Entry 2FZ3 (X-ray diffraction, 1.90 A resolution); this record covers chains A and B of the 3 polymer chains in the assembly.

== Chain A ==
Protein: HLA class I histocompatibility antigen, B-35 alpha chain
Source organism: Homo sapiens
UniProtKB: P30474 (1B35_HUMAN); residues 1-276 here correspond to UniProt positions 25-300 (UniProt number = residue number + 24)
Chain sequence (276 residues; row label = number of the first residue in the row):
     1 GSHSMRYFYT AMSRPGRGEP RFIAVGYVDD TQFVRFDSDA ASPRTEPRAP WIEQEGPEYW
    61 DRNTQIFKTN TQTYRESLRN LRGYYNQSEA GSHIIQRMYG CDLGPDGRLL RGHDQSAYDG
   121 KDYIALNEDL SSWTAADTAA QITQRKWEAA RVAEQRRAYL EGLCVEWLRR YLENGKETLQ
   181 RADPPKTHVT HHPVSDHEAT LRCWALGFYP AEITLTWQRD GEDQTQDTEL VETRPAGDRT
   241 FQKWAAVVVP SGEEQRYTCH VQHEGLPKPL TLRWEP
Disulfide bonds: Cys-101/Cys-164, Cys-203/Cys-259

== Chain B ==
Protein: Beta-2-microglobulin
Source organism: Homo sapiens
UniProtKB: P61769 (B2MG_HUMAN); residues 1-99 here correspond to UniProt positions 21-119 (UniProt number = residue number + 20)
Chain sequence (99 residues; row label = number of the first residue in the row):
     1 IQRTPKIQVY SRHPAENGKS NFLNCYVSGF HPSDIEVDLL KNGERIEKVE HSDLSFSKDW
    61 SFYLLYYTEF TPTEKDEYAC RVNHVTLSQP KIVKWDRDM
Disulfide bonds: Cys-25/Cys-80
Swiss-Prot annotation at these positions:
  - modified residue: Gln-2 (Pyrrolidone carboxylic acid)
  - glycosylation: Ile-1 (N-linked (Glc) (glycation) isoleucine), Lys-19 (N-linked (Glc) (glycation) lysine), Lys-41 (N-linked (Glc) (glycation) lysine), Lys-48 (N-linked (Glc) (glycation) lysine), Lys-58 (N-linked (Glc) (glycation) lysine), Lys-91 (N-linked (Glc) (glycation) lysine), Lys-94 (N-linked (Glc) (glycation) lysine)

== Interface between chain A and chain B ==
Contacting residue pairs (59):
  Phe-8(A) / Ser-55(B)
  Phe-8(A) / Phe-56(B)  hydrophobic
  Tyr-9(A) / Phe-56(B)
  Thr-10(A) / Leu-54(B)
  Thr-10(A) / Phe-56(B)
  Thr-10(A) / Phe-62(B)
  Met-12(A) / Ser-33(B)  hydrogen bond
  Arg-17(A) / Asp-34(B)  salt bridge
  Val-25(A) / Asp-53(B)
  Val-25(A) / Leu-54(B)
  Val-25(A) / Ser-55(B)
  Tyr-27(A) / Ser-55(B)
  Tyr-27(A) / Tyr-63(B)  hydrogen bond
  Gln-32(A) / Asp-53(B)  hydrogen bond
  Arg-35(A) / Asp-53(B)  salt bridge
  Arg-48(A) / Asp-53(B)  salt bridge
  Ile-94(A) / His-31(B)
  Ile-94(A) / Pro-32(B)  hydrophobic
  Ile-94(A) / Ser-33(B)
  Gln-96(A) / His-31(B)  hydrogen bond
  Gln-96(A) / Phe-56(B)
  Gln-96(A) / Trp-60(B)  hydrogen bond (side chain-backbone)
  Gln-96(A) / Phe-62(B)
  Arg-97(A) / Phe-56(B)
  Met-98(A) / Phe-56(B)  hydrophobic
  Met-98(A) / Lys-58(B)
  Gln-115(A) / Trp-60(B)
  Ser-116(A) / Trp-60(B)
  Ala-117(A) / Trp-60(B)  hydrophobic
  Asp-119(A) / His-31(B)
  Gly-120(A) / Arg-3(B)  hydrogen bond (backbone-side chain)
  Gly-120(A) / His-31(B)  hydrogen bond (backbone-side chain)
  Gly-120(A) / Trp-60(B)
  Asp-122(A) / Trp-60(B)  hydrogen bond
  His-192(A) / Asp-98(B)
  Arg-202(A) / Asp-98(B)  hydrogen bond (side chain-backbone)
  Arg-202(A) / Met-99(B)
  Trp-204(A) / Asp-98(B)
  Trp-204(A) / Met-99(B)
  Val-231(A) / Gln-8(B)
  Glu-232(A) / Lys-6(B)
  Glu-232(A) / Gln-8(B)  hydrogen bond (backbone-side chain)
  Glu-232(A) / Ser-28(B)  hydrogen bond
  Thr-233(A) / Tyr-26(B)
  Arg-234(A) / Gln-8(B)  hydrogen bond
  Arg-234(A) / Tyr-10(B)
  Arg-234(A) / Met-99(B)  hydrogen bond (side chain-backbone)
  Pro-235(A) / Tyr-10(B)  hydrogen bond (backbone-side chain)
  Pro-235(A) / Asn-24(B)
  Pro-235(A) / Tyr-26(B)
  Ala-236(A) / Arg-12(B)  hydrogen bond (backbone-side chain)
  Ala-236(A) / Asn-24(B)  hydrogen bond (backbone-side chain)
  Gly-237(A) / Arg-12(B)  hydrogen bond (backbone-side chain)
  Gly-237(A) / Leu-65(B)
  Asp-238(A) / Arg-12(B)
  Gln-242(A) / Tyr-10(B)
  Gln-242(A) / Ser-11(B)  hydrogen bond (side chain-backbone)
  Gln-242(A) / Arg-12(B)  hydrogen bond (side chain-backbone)
  Trp-244(A) / Met-99(B)  hydrogen bond (side chain-backbone)
Interface residues without a listed pair, chain A (34 interface residues in all): Ile-23
Interface residues without a listed pair, chain B (28 interface residues in all): Ile-1, His-13, Ser-57, Asp-59

== In short ==
Chain A and chain B form an interface of 34 and 28 residues respectively, with 20 hydrogen bonds and 3 salt
bridges. Polar pairs include Arg-17(A)/Asp-34(B), Arg-35(A)/Asp-53(B) and Arg-48(A)/Asp-53(B).
Chain A is HLA class I histocompatibility antigen, B-35 alpha chain and chain B is Beta-2-microglobulin, both
from Homo sapiens; the structure, The role of T cell receptor alpha genes in directing human MHC restriction,
was determined by X-ray diffraction together with 2FYY from the same study.
